PDB entry 5OJQ | electron microscopy, 3.70 A resolution | chains 1 and 2 of the 54 polymer chains in the assembly

[Chain 1 (and 2)]
Name: Haemolysin co-regulated protein
From: Vibrio cholerae
Notes: chain 2 of this document is another copy of the same molecule, construct and numbering; everything in this record applies to it too
Reference sequence: P72350 (P72350_VIBCL); numbering as in UniProt (aligned over 2-171)
Chain sequence (170 residues; row label = number of the first residue in the row):
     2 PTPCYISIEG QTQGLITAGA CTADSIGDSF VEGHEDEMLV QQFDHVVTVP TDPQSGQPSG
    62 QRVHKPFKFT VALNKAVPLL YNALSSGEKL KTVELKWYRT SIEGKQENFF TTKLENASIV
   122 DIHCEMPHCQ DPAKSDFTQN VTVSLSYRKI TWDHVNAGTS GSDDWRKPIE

[Interface between chain 1 and chain 2]
Contacting residue pairs (80; chain 1 residue first):
  Pro-2(1) / Met-127(2)  hydrophobic
  Pro-2(1) / Pro-128(2)
  Pro-2(1) / Cys-130(2)  hydrogen bond (backbone-side chain)
  Pro-2(1) / Lys-135(2)
  Pro-2(1) / Ser-136(2)
  Pro-2(1) / Phe-138(2)
  Pro-2(1) / Thr-139(2)
  Thr-3(1) / Met-127(2)
  Thr-3(1) / Cys-130(2)
  Pro-4(1) / Cys-130(2)
  Cys-5(1) / Met-127(2)  hydrophobic
  Gln-42(1) / Met-127(2)
  Gln-42(1) / Pro-128(2)
  Gln-42(1) / His-129(2)
  Gln-42(1) / Cys-130(2)  hydrogen bond (backbone-side chain)
  Gln-42(1) / Gln-131(2)
  Gln-43(1) / Met-127(2)
  Phe-44(1) / Cys-125(2)
  Phe-44(1) / Glu-126(2)
  Phe-44(1) / Met-127(2)  hydrogen bond (backbone-backbone)
  Asp-45(1) / His-124(2)  salt bridge
  Asp-45(1) / Cys-125(2)
  Asp-45(1) / Glu-126(2)
  His-46(1) / Ile-123(2)
  His-46(1) / His-124(2)
  His-46(1) / Cys-125(2)  hydrogen bond (backbone-backbone)
  Val-47(1) / Ile-123(2)
  Val-47(1) / His-124(2)
  Val-48(1) / Leu-85(2)
  Val-48(1) / Val-121(2)
  Val-48(1) / Asp-122(2)
  Val-48(1) / Ile-123(2)  hydrogen bond (backbone-backbone)
  Thr-49(1) / Val-121(2)
  Thr-49(1) / Asp-122(2)
  Val-50(1) / Leu-85(2)
  Val-50(1) / Ile-120(2)
  Val-50(1) / Val-121(2)  hydrogen bond (backbone-backbone)
  Thr-52(1) / Ser-119(2)
  Thr-52(1) / Val-121(2)
  Thr-52(1) / Ser-147(2)
  Gln-55(1) / Arg-63(2)
  Gln-55(1) / Trp-166(2)
  Ser-56(1) / Tyr-148(2)
  Gly-57(1) / Lys-90(2)
  Gly-57(1) / Ser-119(2)  hydrogen bond (backbone-side chain)
  Gly-57(1) / Ser-147(2)  hydrogen bond (backbone-side chain)
  Pro-59(1) / Gly-88(2)
  Arg-63(1) / Ser-86(2)
  Trp-98(1) / Leu-74(2)  hydrophobic
  Trp-98(1) / Met-127(2)  hydrophobic
  Trp-98(1) / Gln-140(2)
  Arg-100(1) / Asp-25(2)
  Arg-100(1) / Ser-26(2)  hydrogen bond (side chain-backbone)
  Arg-100(1) / Ile-27(2)
  Arg-100(1) / Gly-28(2)
  Ile-103(1) / Asp-29(2)
  Phe-110(1) / Leu-74(2)  hydrophobic
  Phe-110(1) / Gln-140(2)
  Phe-111(1) / Leu-74(2)  hydrophobic
  Phe-111(1) / Pro-79(2)  hydrophobic
  Phe-138(1) / His-129(2)
  Phe-138(1) / Gln-131(2)
  Asn-141(1) / His-129(2)
  Trp-153(1) / Tyr-82(2)  hydrophobic
  His-155(1) / Asp-25(2)
  His-155(1) / Ser-26(2)
  His-155(1) / Asn-75(2)
  His-155(1) / Pro-79(2)
  Asn-157(1) / Asp-25(2)
  Ala-158(1) / Lys-76(2)
  Thr-160(1) / Lys-76(2)  hydrogen bond (side chain-backbone)
  Thr-160(1) / Pro-79(2)
  Ser-161(1) / Pro-79(2)
  Ser-161(1) / Asn-83(2)
  Gly-162(1) / Pro-79(2)
  Gly-162(1) / Asn-83(2)
  Ser-163(1) / Asn-83(2)  hydrogen bond (backbone-side chain)
  Ser-163(1) / Ser-86(2)
  Asp-164(1) / Ser-86(2)
  Ile-170(1) / Ser-87(2)
Interface residues without a listed pair, chain 1 (38 interface residues in all): Gln-58, Asp-137
Interface residues without a listed pair, chain 2 (43 interface residues in all): Gln-62, Val-78, Leu-80, Asp-132, Arg-149

[Overview]
38 residues of chain 1 face 43 of chain 2 across their interface, with 11 hydrogen bonds and 1 salt bridge.
Polar pairs include Asp-45(1)/His-124(2), Pro-2(1)/Cys-130(2) and Gln-42(1)/Cys-130(2).
Chain 1 and chain 2 are both Haemolysin co-regulated protein (Vibrio cholerae); the structure, The modeled
structure of of wild type extended type VI secretion system sheath/tube complex in vibrio ..., was determined
by electron microscopy (same publication as 5MXN and 5MYU).
